PDB entry 7NPR | electron microscopy, 3.82 A resolution | chains B3 and D1 of the 27 polymer chains in the assembly

# Chain B3
Protein: ESX-5 secretion system ATPase EccB5
Source organism: Mycobacterium tuberculosis (strain ATCC 25618 / H37Rv)
Notes: EC 3.6.-.-
Reference sequence: P9WNQ9 (ECCB5_MYCTU); residue numbers follow UniProt; this construct covers 1-506
Chain sequence (506 residues; numbered 1 to 506; the number before each row is that of its first residue):
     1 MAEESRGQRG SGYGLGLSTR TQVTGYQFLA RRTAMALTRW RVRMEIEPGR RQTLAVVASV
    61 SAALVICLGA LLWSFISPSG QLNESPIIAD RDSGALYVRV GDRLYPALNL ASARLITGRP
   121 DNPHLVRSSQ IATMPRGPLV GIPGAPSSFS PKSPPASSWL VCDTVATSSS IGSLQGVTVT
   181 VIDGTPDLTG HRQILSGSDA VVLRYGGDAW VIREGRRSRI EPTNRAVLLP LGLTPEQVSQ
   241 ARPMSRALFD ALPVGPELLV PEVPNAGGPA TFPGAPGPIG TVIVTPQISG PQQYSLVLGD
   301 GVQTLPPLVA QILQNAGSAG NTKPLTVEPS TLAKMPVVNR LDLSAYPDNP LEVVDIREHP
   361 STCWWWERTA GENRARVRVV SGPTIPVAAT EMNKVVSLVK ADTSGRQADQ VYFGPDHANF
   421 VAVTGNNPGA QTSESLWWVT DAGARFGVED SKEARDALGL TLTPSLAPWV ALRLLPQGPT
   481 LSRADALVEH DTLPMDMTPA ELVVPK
Disordered / not traced: 1-9, 168-174, 317-318, 425-432, 505-506
Disulfides: Cys162-Cys363

# Chain D1
Protein: ESX-5 secretion system protein EccD5
Source organism: Mycobacterium tuberculosis (strain ATCC 25618 / H37Rv)
Reference sequence: P9WNP9 (ECCD5_MYCTU); residues 1-503 here = UniProt positions 1-503
Chain sequence (503 residues; each row starts with the number of its first residue):
     1 MTAVADAPQA DIEGVASPQA VVVGVMAGEG VQIGVLLDAN APVSVMTDPL LKVVNSRLRE
    61 LGEAPLEATG RGRWALCLVD GAPLRATQSL TEQDVYDGDR LWIRFIADTE RRSQVIEHIS
   121 TAVASDLSKR FARIDPIVAV QVGASMVATG VVLATGVLGW WRWHHNTWLT TIYTAVIGVL
   181 VLAVAMLLLM RAKTDADRRV ADIMLMSAIM PVTVAAAAAP PGPVGSPQAV LGFGVLTVAA
   241 ALALRFTGRR LGIYTTIVII GALTMLAALA RMVAATSAVT LLSSLLLICV VAYHAAPALS
   301 RRLAGIRLPV FPSATSRWVF EARPDLPTTV VVSGGSAPVL EGPSSVRDVL LQAERARSFL
   361 SGLLTGLGVM VVVCMTSLCD PHTGQRWLPL ILAGFTSGFL LLRGRSYVDR WQSITLAGTA
   421 VIIAAAVCVR YALELSSPLA VSIVAAILVL LPAAGMAAAA HVPHTIYSPL FRKFVEWIEY
   481 LCLMPIFPLA LWLMNVYAAI RYR
Disordered / not traced: 1-18

# Interface between chain B3 and chain D1
Contacting residue pairs (20; chain B3 residue first):
  Tyr13(B3) - Pro463(D1)
  Tyr13(B3) - Thr465(D1)
  Tyr13(B3) - Ile466(D1)  hydrophobic
  Gly14(B3) - Val462(D1)
  Gly14(B3) - Thr465(D1)  hydrogen bond (backbone-backbone)
  Gly14(B3) - Tyr467(D1)
  Gly14(B3) - Arg472(D1)
  Leu15(B3) - Arg405(D1)  hydrogen bond (backbone-side chain)
  Leu15(B3) - Val462(D1)  hydrophobic
  Leu15(B3) - Tyr467(D1)  hydrophobic
  Gly16(B3) - Arg472(D1)  hydrogen bond (backbone-side chain)
  Leu17(B3) - Arg405(D1)
  Leu17(B3) - Arg472(D1)  hydrogen bond (backbone-side chain)
  Leu17(B3) - Glu476(D1)
  Ser18(B3) - Pro469(D1)
  Ser18(B3) - Arg472(D1)
  Ser18(B3) - Lys473(D1)  hydrogen bond (backbone-side chain)
  Gln22(B3) - Pro469(D1)
  Val23(B3) - Pro469(D1)
  Tyr26(B3) - Ser468(D1)  hydrogen bond
Also at the interface, not in a pair above, chain B3 (10 interface residues in all): Gly12
Also at the interface, not in a pair above, chain D1 (14 interface residues in all): His464, Leu470, Val475

# In short
Chain B3 and chain D1 form an interface of 10 and 14 residues respectively, with 6 hydrogen bonds. Among the
polar pairs are Leu15(B3)-Arg405(D1), Gly16(B3)-Arg472(D1) and Leu17(B3)-Arg472(D1).
Here chain B3 is ESX-5 secretion system ATPase EccB5 and chain D1 is ESX-5 secretion system protein EccD5,
both from Mycobacterium tuberculosis (strain ATCC 25618 / H37Rv). Entry 7NPR (Structure of an intact ESX-5
inner membrane complex, Composite C3 model) was determined by electron microscopy (same publication as 7NP7,
7NPU, 7NPV, 7NPS and 7NPT).
